Entry 2OEA (X-ray diffraction, 2.01 A resolution); this record covers chain X.

[Chain X]
Molecule: Lysozyme
From: Enterobacteria phage T4
Notes: EC 3.2.1.17
UniProt: P00720 (LYS_BPT4); residue numbers follow UniProt; this construct covers 1-164
Amino-acid sequence (164 residues; numbered 1 to 164; the number before each row is that of its first residue):
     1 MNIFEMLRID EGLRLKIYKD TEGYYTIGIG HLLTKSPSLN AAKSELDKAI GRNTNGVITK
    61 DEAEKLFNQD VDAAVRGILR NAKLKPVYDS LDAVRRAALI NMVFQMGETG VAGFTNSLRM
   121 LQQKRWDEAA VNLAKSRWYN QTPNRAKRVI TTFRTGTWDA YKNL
Not modelled in the structure: 163-164
Sequence notes: engineered mutation Thr-54 (Cys in P00720), Ala-97 (Cys in P00720)
Curated features (UniProtKB/Swiss-Prot):
  - active site (Proton donor/acceptor): Glu-11, Asp-20
  - binding site (substrate): Leu-32, Phe-104, Ser-117, Asn-132
  - mutagenesis: Glu-11 (E11A/F/H/M/N: Complete loss of enzymatic activity; E11N: Loss of 84% of enzymatic activity; E11Q: Complete loss of activity), Asp-20 (D20A/N/S/T: Complete loss of enzymatic activity; D20C: Nearly no effet on specific enzymatic activity; D20E/Q: Loss of 99% of enzymatic activity), Thr-26 (T26E: Complete loss of activity at neutral pH; covalently bound substrate; T26H: Facilitates transglycosylation more effectively than hydrolysis; covalently bound substrate), Gly-30 (G30A: Almost complete loss of enzymatic activity; G30F: Almost complete loss of enzymatic activity. The enzyme is destabilized by 1.5 kcal/mol), Ser-117 (S117F: 10-fold decrease in enzymatic activity; S117I: 500-fold decrease in enzymatic activity; S117V: 50-fold decrease in enzymatic activity), Asn-132 (N132I: 5-fold decrease in enzymatic activity; N132M/F: 2-fold decrease in enzymatic activity)

[In short]
UniProt lists active-site residues Glu-11 and Asp-20, 4 substrate-binding residues and 6 mutagenesis sites.
Chain X is Lysozyme (Enterobacteria phage T4); the structure, High-pressure structure of pseudo-WT T4
Lysozyme, was determined by X-ray diffraction together with 2OE7, 2OE9 and 2B6T from the same study.
